PDB entry 2HUC | X-ray diffraction, 1.90 A resolution | chain A

[Chain A]
Protein: Phospholipase C
From: Bacillus cereus
Notes: EC 3.1.4.3; fragment: pc-plc
UniProt: P09598 (PHLC_BACCE); residues 1-245 here correspond to UniProt positions 39-283 (UniProt number = residue number + 38)
Sequence (245 residues; row label = number of the first residue in the row):
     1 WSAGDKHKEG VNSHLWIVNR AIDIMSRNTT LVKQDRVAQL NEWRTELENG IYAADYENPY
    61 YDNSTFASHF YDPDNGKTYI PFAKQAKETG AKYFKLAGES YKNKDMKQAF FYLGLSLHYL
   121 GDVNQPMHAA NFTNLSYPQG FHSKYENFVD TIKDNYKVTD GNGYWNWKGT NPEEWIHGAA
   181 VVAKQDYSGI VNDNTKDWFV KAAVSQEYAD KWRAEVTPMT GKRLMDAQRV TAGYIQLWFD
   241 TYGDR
Disordered / not traced: 245
Differences from the reference sequence: engineered mutation G4 (Glu42 in P09598)
UniProt features mapped onto this chain:
  - binding site (Zn(2+)): W1, H14, D55, H69, H118, D122, H128, H142, E146
Bound ions: Zn2+ site 1: W1, H14, D122; Zn2+ site 2: D55, H69, H118, D122; Zn2+ site 3: H128, H142, E146
What the authors report for this chain:
  - catalytic residues: D55
  - conformationally variable residues (side-chain flip): Y56
  - specificity-determining residues: Y56, F66 (citing earlier work)
  - mutagenesis - E4G: decreased catalytic activity on PC (citing earlier work)
  - mutagenesis - E4G: increased catalytic activity on PS (citing earlier work)

[In short]
W1, H14 and D122 form the Zn2+ site 1. D55, H69, H118 and D122 coordinate Zn2+ site 2. UniProt lists 9
Zn2+-binding residues. The paper reports the catalytic residue D55; E4G reduces catalytic activity on PC.
Chain A is Phospholipase C (Bacillus cereus); the structure, Structural Studies Examining the Substrate
Specificity Profiles of PC-PLCBc Protein Variants, was determined by X-ray diffraction (same publication as
2FFZ and 2FGN).
